PDB entry 4JIM | X-ray diffraction, 2.10 A resolution | chains A and B

== Chain A (and B) ==
Name: Formate--tetrahydrofolate ligase
Source organism: Moorella thermoacetica
Notes: EC 6.3.4.3; chain B of this document is another copy of the same molecule, construct and numbering; everything in this record applies to it too
Reference sequence: Q2RM91 (FTHS_MOOTA); numbering as in UniProt (aligned over 1-559)
Amino-acid sequence (559 residues; numbered 1 to 559; the number before each row is that of its first residue):
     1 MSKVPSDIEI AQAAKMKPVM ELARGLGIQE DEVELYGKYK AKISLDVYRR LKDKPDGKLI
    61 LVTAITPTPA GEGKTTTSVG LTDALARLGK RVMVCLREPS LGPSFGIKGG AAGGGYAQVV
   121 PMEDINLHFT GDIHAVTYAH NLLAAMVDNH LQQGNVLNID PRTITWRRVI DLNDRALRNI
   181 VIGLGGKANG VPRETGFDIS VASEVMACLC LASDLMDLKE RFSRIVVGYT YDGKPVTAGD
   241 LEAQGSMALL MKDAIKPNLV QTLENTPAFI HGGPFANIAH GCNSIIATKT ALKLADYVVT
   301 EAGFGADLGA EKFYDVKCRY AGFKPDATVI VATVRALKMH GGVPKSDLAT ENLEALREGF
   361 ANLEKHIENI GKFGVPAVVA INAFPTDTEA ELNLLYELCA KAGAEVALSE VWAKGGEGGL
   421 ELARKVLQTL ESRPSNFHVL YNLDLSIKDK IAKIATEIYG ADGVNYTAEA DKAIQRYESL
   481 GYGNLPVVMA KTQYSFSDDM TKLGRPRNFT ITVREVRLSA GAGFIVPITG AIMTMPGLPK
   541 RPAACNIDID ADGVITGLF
Not modelled in the structure: 1-2 (chain B: 1-4)
Curated features (UniProtKB/Swiss-Prot):
  - binding site (ATP): Thr68 to Thr75
Ligand contacts:
  - TOE (2-[2-(2-methoxy-ethoxy)-ethoxy]-ethoxyl), molecule 1: Arg162, Thr163, Ile164, Thr165, Asn179, Glu194
  - TOE, molecule 2: Arg224, Leu480, Gly481, Tyr482
From the paper describing this entry:
  - binding site for sulfate ion: Lys74, Arg97, Phe304
  - catalytic residues: Arg97, Ala276 (proposed by the authors, not directly observed)

== How chain A and chain B interact ==
Pairs across the interface (130; chain A residue first):
  Leu35(A) - Leu35(B)
  Leu35(A) - Tyr36(B)
  Leu35(A) - Gly37(B)  hydrogen bond (backbone-backbone)
  Tyr36(A) - Leu35(B)
  Tyr36(A) - Tyr36(B)  hydrophobic
  Gly37(A) - Glu34(B)
  Gly37(A) - Leu35(B)  hydrogen bond (backbone-backbone)
  Phe105(A) - Leu142(B)  hydrophobic
  Phe105(A) - Ser246(B)
  Phe105(A) - Leu250(B)  hydrophobic
  His128(A) - Ala135(B)
  His128(A) - Leu250(B)  hydrogen bond (side chain-backbone)
  His134(A) - His134(B)
  His134(A) - Tyr138(B)
  Ala135(A) - His128(B)
  Thr137(A) - Tyr138(B)
  Tyr138(A) - His134(B)
  Tyr138(A) - Thr137(B)  hydrogen bond
  Tyr138(A) - Ile170(B)
  Tyr138(A) - Asp171(B)  hydrogen bond (side chain-backbone)
  Tyr138(A) - Leu172(B)  hydrophobic
  Tyr138(A) - Ser200(B)
  Asn141(A) - Ile170(B)
  Asn141(A) - Leu172(B)
  Leu142(A) - Phe105(B)  hydrophobic
  Leu142(A) - Leu172(B)
  Ala145(A) - Asp174(B)
  Ala145(A) - Leu538(B)
  Met146(A) - Ala544(B)  hydrophobic
  Asp148(A) - Ala176(B)
  Asn149(A) - Arg175(B)  hydrogen bond
  Asn149(A) - Leu538(B)
  Asn149(A) - Pro539(B)  hydrogen bond (side chain-backbone)
  Asn149(A) - Pro542(B)
  Gln152(A) - Arg175(B)
  Gln153(A) - Arg175(B)
  Gln153(A) - Leu538(B)
  Gln153(A) - Pro539(B)
  Gln153(A) - Lys540(B)
  Arg168(A) - Asp174(B)  salt bridge
  Arg168(A) - Leu177(B)
  Ile170(A) - Tyr138(B)
  Ile170(A) - Asn141(B)
  Asp171(A) - Tyr138(B)  hydrogen bond (backbone-side chain)
  Leu172(A) - Tyr138(B)  hydrophobic
  Leu172(A) - Asn141(B)
  Leu172(A) - Leu142(B)
  Asp174(A) - Ala145(B)
  Asp174(A) - Arg168(B)  salt bridge
  Arg175(A) - Asn149(B)  hydrogen bond
  Arg175(A) - Gln152(B)
  Arg175(A) - Gln153(B)
  Arg175(A) - Ala188(B)
  Arg175(A) - Asn189(B)
  Arg175(A) - Gly190(B)
  Ala176(A) - Asp148(B)
  Ala176(A) - Ile182(B)
  Ala176(A) - Gly183(B)  hydrogen bond (backbone-backbone)
  Ala176(A) - Asn189(B)
  Leu177(A) - Arg168(B)
  Leu177(A) - Ile182(B)  hydrophobic
  Arg178(A) - Ala188(B)  hydrogen bond (side chain-backbone)
  Arg178(A) - Asn189(B)  hydrogen bond
  Asn179(A) - Gly183(B)
  Asn179(A) - Leu184(B)  hydrogen bond (backbone-backbone)
  Asn179(A) - Asn189(B)  hydrogen bond
  Ile180(A) - Val181(B)
  Ile180(A) - Ile182(B)  hydrophobic
  Val181(A) - Ile180(B)
  Val181(A) - Val181(B)  hydrogen bond (backbone-backbone)
  Val181(A) - Leu184(B)  hydrophobic
  Ile182(A) - Ala176(B)
  Ile182(A) - Leu177(B)  hydrophobic
  Ile182(A) - Ile180(B)  hydrophobic
  Gly183(A) - Ala176(B)  hydrogen bond (backbone-backbone)
  Gly183(A) - Asn179(B)
  Leu184(A) - Asn179(B)  hydrogen bond (backbone-backbone)
  Leu184(A) - Val181(B)  hydrophobic
  Ala188(A) - Arg175(B)
  Ala188(A) - Arg178(B)  hydrogen bond (backbone-side chain)
  Asn189(A) - Arg175(B)
  Asn189(A) - Ala176(B)
  Asn189(A) - Arg178(B)  hydrogen bond
  Asn189(A) - Asn179(B)  hydrogen bond
  Gly190(A) - Arg175(B)
  Phe197(A) - Phe197(B)  hydrophobic
  Ser200(A) - Tyr138(B)
  Leu215(A) - Ile549(B)  hydrophobic
  Met216(A) - Ile549(B)
  Met216(A) - Asp550(B)
  Met216(A) - Ala551(B)  hydrophobic
  Lys219(A) - Asp548(B)  salt bridge
  Lys219(A) - Ile549(B)  hydrogen bond (side chain-backbone)
  Leu241(A) - Cys545(B)
  Glu242(A) - Ala544(B)
  Glu242(A) - Cys545(B)
  Gly245(A) - Ile547(B)
  Gly245(A) - Asp548(B)
  Ser246(A) - Phe105(B)
  Ser246(A) - Ala544(B)  hydrogen bond (side chain-backbone)
  Ser246(A) - Ile547(B)
  Ala248(A) - Ile549(B)  hydrophobic
  Leu249(A) - Ile547(B)  hydrophobic
  Leu249(A) - Ile555(B)  hydrophobic
  Leu250(A) - Phe105(B)  hydrophobic
  Leu250(A) - His128(B)  hydrogen bond (backbone-side chain)
  Lys252(A) - Glu123(B)  salt bridge
  Leu538(A) - Ala145(B)
  Leu538(A) - Asn149(B)
  Leu538(A) - Gln153(B)
  Pro539(A) - Asn149(B)  hydrogen bond (backbone-side chain)
  Pro539(A) - Gln153(B)
  Lys540(A) - Gln153(B)
  Pro542(A) - Asn149(B)
  Ala544(A) - Met146(B)  hydrophobic
  Ala544(A) - Glu242(B)
  Ala544(A) - Ser246(B)  hydrogen bond (backbone-side chain)
  Cys545(A) - Leu241(B)
  Cys545(A) - Glu242(B)
  Ile547(A) - Gly245(B)
  Ile547(A) - Ser246(B)
  Asp548(A) - Lys219(B)  salt bridge
  Asp548(A) - Gly245(B)
  Ile549(A) - Met216(B)
  Ile549(A) - Lys219(B)  hydrogen bond (backbone-side chain)
  Ile549(A) - Lys252(B)
  Asp550(A) - Met216(B)
  Ala551(A) - Met216(B)  hydrophobic
  Ile555(A) - Leu249(B)  hydrophobic
  Ile555(A) - Lys252(B)
Other interface residues (no listed pair), chain A (67 interface residues in all): Glu30, Leu101, Leu127, Asn173, Gly185, Gly553, Leu558
Other interface residues (no listed pair), chain B (69 interface residues in all): Lys38, Leu101, Asp124, Leu127, Asn173, Gly185, Leu215, Ala248, Leu558

== In short ==
The interface between chain A and chain B involves 67 residues on one side and 69 on the other, with 26
hydrogen bonds and 5 salt bridges. Polar contacts include Arg168(A)-Asp174(B), Lys219(A)-Asp548(B) and
Lys252(A)-Glu123(B). The paper reports catalytic residues Arg97(A) and Ala276(A); a binding site for sulfate
ion at Lys74(A), Arg97(A) and Phe304(A).
Both chains are Formate--tetrahydrofolate ligase (Moorella thermoacetica). Entry 4JIM (Native Crystal
Structure of N10-Formyltetrahydrofolate Synthetase) was determined by X-ray diffraction, deposited together
with 4JJK, 4JJZ and 4JKI.
